Entry 3CZQ (X-ray diffraction, 2.23 A resolution); this record covers chains A and C of the 4 polymer chains in the assembly.

Chain A (and C):
Name: Putative polyphosphate kinase 2
Source organism: Sinorhizobium meliloti
Notes: chain C of this document is another copy of the same molecule, construct and numbering; everything in this record applies to it too
Reference sequence: Q92SA6 (Q92SA6_RHIME); numbering as in UniProt (aligned over 1-300)
Chain sequence (304 residues; row label = number of the first residue in the row; numbers below 1 keep their minus sign (Gly-1 is residue -1)):
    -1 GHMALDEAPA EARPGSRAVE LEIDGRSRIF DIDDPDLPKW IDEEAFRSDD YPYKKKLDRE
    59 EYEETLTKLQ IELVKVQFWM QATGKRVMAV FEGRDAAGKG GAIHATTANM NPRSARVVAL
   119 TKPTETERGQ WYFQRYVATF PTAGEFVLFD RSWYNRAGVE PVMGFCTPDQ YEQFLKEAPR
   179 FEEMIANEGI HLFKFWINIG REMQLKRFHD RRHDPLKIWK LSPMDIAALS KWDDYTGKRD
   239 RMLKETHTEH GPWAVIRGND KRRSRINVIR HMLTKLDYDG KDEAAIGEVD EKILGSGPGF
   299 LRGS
Not modelled in the structure: -1 to 11, 300-302 (chain C: -1 to 15, 300-302)
Construct notes: expression tag (-1 to 0, 301-302)
Modified / non-standard residues: Mse78, Mse86, Mse108, Mse161, Mse182, Mse201, Mse222, Mse240, Mse270 (selenomethionine; parent Met)
Swiss-Prot annotation at these positions:
  - mutagenesis: Glu90 (E90A: Loss of activity), Asp93 (D93A: Loss of activity), Lys97 (K97A: Loss of activity), Asp148 (D148A: Loss of activity), Arg149 (R149A: Loss of activity), Trp194 (W194A: Strong decrease in activity), Gln202 (Q202A: Loss of activity), Arg205 (R205A: Loss of activity), Arg209 (R209A: Loss of activity), Asp223 (D223A: Loss of activity), Tyr233 (Y233A: Strong decrease in activity), Arg263 (R263A: Almost no change in activity)
What the authors report for this chain:
  - binding site for formate: Gly96, Lys97, Arg209
  - mutagenesis - E90A, D93A, K97A, D148A, R149A: abolished catalytic activity
  - mutagenesis - W194A, R205A, D223A: decreased catalytic activity
  - mutagenesis - Y233A: decreased binding to ADP
  - catalytic residues: Asp93, Arg111, Asp148, Arg149 (proposed by the authors, not directly observed)

Interface between chain A and chain C:
Pairs across the interface (31):
  Thr65(A) with Leu214(C)
  Gln68(A) with Leu214(C)
  Ile69(A) with Pro213(C), hydrophobic; Leu214(C)
  Val72(A) with Pro213(C)
  Asn107(A) with Leu214(C); Trp217(C), hydrogen bond (backbone-side chain)
  Mse108(A) with Trp217(C)
  Asn109(A) with Trp217(C)
  Pro110(A) with Trp217(C)
  Arg111(A) with Ala117(C); Leu118(C), hydrogen bond (side chain-backbone); Thr119(C); Asp148(C), salt bridge; Arg149(C)
  Ala117(A) with Arg111(C)
  Leu118(A) with Arg111(C), hydrogen bond (backbone-side chain)
  Asp148(A) with Arg111(C), salt bridge
  Arg149(A) with Arg111(C)
  Pro213(A) with Ile69(C), hydrophobic; Val72(C)
  Leu214(A) with Thr65(C); Gln68(C); Ile69(C); Asn107(C)
  Trp217(A) with Val72(C); Gln75(C); Asn107(C), hydrogen bond (side chain-backbone); Mse108(C); Asn109(C); Pro110(C)
Other interface residues (no listed pair), chain A (18 interface residues in all): His102, Thr119
Other interface residues (no listed pair), chain C (19 interface residues in all): His102
The authors on this interface:
  - specific contacts: Arg111(A)-Asp148(C), Arg111(C)-Arg149(A)

In short:
18 residues of chain A face 19 of chain C across their interface, with 4 hydrogen bonds and 2 salt bridges.
Among the polar pairs are Arg111(A)-Asp148(C), Asn107(A)-Trp217(C) and Arg111(A)-Leu118(C). The paper
describes contacts between Arg111(A) and Asp148(C) and Arg111(C) and Arg149(A). From the paper: catalytic
residues Asp93(A), Arg111(A) and Asp148(A) among others; E90A, D93A and K97A of chain A, among others, abolish
catalytic activity; 9 substitutions were tested in all.
Both chains are Putative polyphosphate kinase 2 (Sinorhizobium meliloti). Entry 3CZQ (Crystal structure of
putative polyphosphate kinase 2 from Sinorhizobium meliloti) was determined by X-ray diffraction (same
publication as 3CZP).
